Entry 1ZJM (X-ray diffraction, 2.10 A resolution); this record covers chains P and A of the 4 polymer chains in the assembly.

# Chain P
Molecule: 10-nt DNA strand
Sequence (10 nucleotides; each row starts with the number of its first residue):
     1 GCTGATGCGA
Ion coordination: Na+ site 1: DT3, DG4; Na+ site 2: DG9 (shared with Thr-101(A), Val-103(A), Ile-106(A) of chain A)

# Chain A
Molecule: DNA polymerase beta
From: Homo sapiens
Notes: EC 2.7.7.7, 4.2.99.-
UniProt: P06746 (DPOB_HUMAN); residues 1-335 here correspond to UniProt positions 0-334 (UniProt number = residue number - 1)
Amino-acid sequence (335 residues; numbered 1 to 335; the number before each row is that of its first residue):
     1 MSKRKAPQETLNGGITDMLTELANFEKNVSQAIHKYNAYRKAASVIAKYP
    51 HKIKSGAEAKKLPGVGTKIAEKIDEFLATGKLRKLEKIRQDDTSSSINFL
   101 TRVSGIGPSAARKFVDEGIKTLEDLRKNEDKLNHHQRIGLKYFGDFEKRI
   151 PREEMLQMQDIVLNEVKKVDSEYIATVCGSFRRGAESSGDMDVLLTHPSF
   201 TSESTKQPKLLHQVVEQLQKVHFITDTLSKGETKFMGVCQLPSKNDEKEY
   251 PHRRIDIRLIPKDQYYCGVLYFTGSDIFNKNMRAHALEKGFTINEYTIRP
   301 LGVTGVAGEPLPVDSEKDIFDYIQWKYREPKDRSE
Not modelled in the structure: 1-9, 206-208
Ion coordination: Na+ site 1: Lys-60, Leu-62, Val-65 (shared with 1 residue of chain D); Na+ site 2: Thr-101, Val-103, Ile-106 (shared with DG9(P) of chain P)
UniProt features mapped onto this chain:
  - binding site (K(+)): Lys-61
  - binding site (Na(+)): Lys-61
What the authors report for this chain:
  - binding site for the 10-nt DNA strand (chain P): Arg-258
  - conformationally variable residues (side-chain flip): Arg-258

# Interface between chain P and chain A
Residue-residue contacts - 18 pairs, chain P then chain A:
  DG7(P) / Ser-109(A)  phosphate contact
  DC8(P) / Gly-105(A)  phosphate contact
  DC8(P) / Gly-107(A)  hydrogen bond to the phosphate
  DC8(P) / Pro-108(A)  phosphate contact
  DC8(P) / Ser-109(A)  hydrogen bond to the phosphate
  DC8(P) / Ala-110(A)  hydrogen bond to the phosphate
  DG9(P) / Val-103(A)  phosphate contact
  DG9(P) / Ser-104(A)  phosphate contact
  DG9(P) / Gly-105(A)  hydrogen bond to the phosphate
  DG9(P) / Ile-106(A)  phosphate contact
  DG9(P) / Gly-107(A)  phosphate contact
  DG9(P) / His-135(A)  sugar contact
  DG9(P) / Lys-234(A)  base contact
  DG9(P) / Arg-254(A)  phosphate contact
  DA10(P) / Met-236(A)  phosphate contact
  DA10(P) / Arg-254(A)  salt bridge to the phosphate
  DA10(P) / Asp-256(A)  phosphate contact
  DA10(P) / Arg-258(A)  hydrogen bond to the phosphate
Also at the interface, not in a pair above, chain A (15 interface residues in all): Asp-190

# Overview
4 residues of chain P and 15 residues of chain A are in contact; the contacts include 5 hydrogen bonds and 1
salt bridge. Among the polar pairs are DC8(P)/Gly-107(A), DC8(P)/Ser-109(A) and DC8(P)/Ala-110(A). The paper
reports a binding site for the 10-nt DNA strand (chain P) at Arg-258(A); conformational variability at
Arg-258(A).
Here chain P is a 10-nt DNA strand and chain A is DNA polymerase beta (Homo sapiens). Entry 1ZJM (Human DNA
Polymerase beta complexed with DNA containing an A-A mismatched primer terminus) was determined by X-ray
diffraction (same publication as 1ZJN).
